PDB entry 8G74 | electron microscopy, 2.50 A resolution | chains B and C of the 5 polymer chains in the assembly

Chain B:
Name: Spike glycoprotein
Organism: Severe acute respiratory syndrome coronavirus 2
UniProtKB: P0DTC2 (SPIKE_SARS2); residue numbers follow UniProt; this construct covers 14-1211
Chain sequence (1234 residues; each row starts with the number of its first residue):
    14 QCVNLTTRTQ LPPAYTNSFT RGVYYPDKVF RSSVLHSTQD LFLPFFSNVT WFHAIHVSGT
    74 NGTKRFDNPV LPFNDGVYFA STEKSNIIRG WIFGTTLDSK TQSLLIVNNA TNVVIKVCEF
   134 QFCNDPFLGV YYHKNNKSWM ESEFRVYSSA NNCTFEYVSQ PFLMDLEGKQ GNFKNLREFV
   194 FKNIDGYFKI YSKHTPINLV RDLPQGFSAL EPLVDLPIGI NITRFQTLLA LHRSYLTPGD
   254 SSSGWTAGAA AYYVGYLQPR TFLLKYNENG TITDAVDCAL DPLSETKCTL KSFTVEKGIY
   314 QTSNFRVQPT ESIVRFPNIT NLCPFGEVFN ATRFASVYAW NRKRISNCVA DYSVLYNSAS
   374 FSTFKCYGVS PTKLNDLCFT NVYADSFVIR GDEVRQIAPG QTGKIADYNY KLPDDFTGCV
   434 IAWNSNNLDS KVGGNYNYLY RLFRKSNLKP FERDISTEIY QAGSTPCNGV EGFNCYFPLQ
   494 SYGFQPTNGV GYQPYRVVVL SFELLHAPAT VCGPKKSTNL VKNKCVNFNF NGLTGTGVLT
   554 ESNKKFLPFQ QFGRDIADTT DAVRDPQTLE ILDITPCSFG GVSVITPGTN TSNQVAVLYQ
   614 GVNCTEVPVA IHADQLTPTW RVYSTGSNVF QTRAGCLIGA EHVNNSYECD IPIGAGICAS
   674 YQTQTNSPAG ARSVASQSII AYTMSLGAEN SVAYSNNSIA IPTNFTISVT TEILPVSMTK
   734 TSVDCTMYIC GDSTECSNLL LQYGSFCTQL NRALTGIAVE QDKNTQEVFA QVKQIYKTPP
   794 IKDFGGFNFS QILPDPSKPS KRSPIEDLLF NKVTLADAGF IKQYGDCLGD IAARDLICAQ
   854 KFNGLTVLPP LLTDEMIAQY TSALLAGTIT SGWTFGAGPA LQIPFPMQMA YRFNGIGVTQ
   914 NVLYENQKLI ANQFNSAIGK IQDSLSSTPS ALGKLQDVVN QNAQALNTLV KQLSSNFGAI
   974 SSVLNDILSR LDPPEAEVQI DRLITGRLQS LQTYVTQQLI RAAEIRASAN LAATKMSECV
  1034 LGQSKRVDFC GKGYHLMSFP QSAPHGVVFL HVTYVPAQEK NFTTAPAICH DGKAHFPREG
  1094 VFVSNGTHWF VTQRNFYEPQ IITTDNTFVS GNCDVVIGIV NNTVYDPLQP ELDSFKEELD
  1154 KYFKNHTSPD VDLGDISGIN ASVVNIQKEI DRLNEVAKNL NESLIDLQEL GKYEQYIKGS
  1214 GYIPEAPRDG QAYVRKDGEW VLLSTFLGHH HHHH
Not modelled in the structure: 181-183, 621-640, 677-688, 828-853, 1148-1247
Cystine bridges: Cys-15/Cys-136, Cys-131/Cys-166, Cys-291/Cys-301, Cys-336/Cys-361, Cys-379/Cys-432, Cys-391/Cys-525, Cys-480/Cys-488, Cys-538/Cys-590, Cys-617/Cys-649, Cys-662/Cys-671, Cys-738/Cys-760, Cys-743/Cys-749, Cys-1032/Cys-1043, Cys-1082/Cys-1126
Covalent attachments: N-acetylglucosamine (NAG) linked to Asn-234, Asn-282, Asn-331, Asn-343, Asn-603, Asn-616, Asn-657, Asn-709, Asn-717, Asn-801, Asn-1074, Asn-1098, Asn-1134
Differences from the reference sequence: conflict Gly-614 (Asp in P0DTC2), Ala-682 (Arg in P0DTC2), Gly-683 (Arg in P0DTC2), Pro-817 (Phe in P0DTC2), Pro-892 (Ala in P0DTC2), Pro-899 (Ala in P0DTC2), Pro-942 (Ala in P0DTC2), Pro-986 (Lys in P0DTC2), Pro-987 (Val in P0DTC2); expression tag (1212-1247)
Curated features (UniProtKB/Swiss-Prot):
  - region: Asn-280 to Cys-301 (Putative superantigen), Arg-403 to Asp-405 (Integrin-binding motif), Asn-448 to Phe-456 (Immunodominant HLA epitope recognized by the CD8+), Pro-681, Ala-684 (Putative superantigen), Ser-816 to Tyr-837 (Fusion peptide 1), Lys-835 to Phe-855 (Fusion peptide 2), Asp-1163 to Glu-1202 (Heptad repeat 2)
  - site (Cleavage): Arg-685, Ser-686, Arg-815, Ser-816
  - glycosylation: Asn-17 (N-linked (GlcNAc...) (complex) asparagine), Asn-61 (N-linked (GlcNAc...) (hybrid) asparagine), Asn-74 (N-linked (GlcNAc...) (complex) asparagine), Asn-122 (N-linked (GlcNAc...) (hybrid) asparagine), Asn-149 (N-linked (GlcNAc...) (complex) asparagine), Asn-165 (N-linked (GlcNAc...) (complex) asparagine), Asn-234 (N-linked (GlcNAc...) (high mannose) asparagine), Asn-282 (N-linked (GlcNAc...) (complex) asparagine), Thr-323 (O-linked (GalNAc) threonine), Ser-325 (O-linked (HexNAc...) serine), Asn-331 (N-linked (GlcNAc...) (complex) asparagine), Asn-343 (N-linked (GlcNAc...) (complex) asparagine), Asn-603 (N-linked (GlcNAc...) (hybrid) asparagine), Asn-616 (N-linked (GlcNAc...) (complex) asparagine), Asn-657 (N-linked (GlcNAc...) (complex) asparagine), Thr-676 (O-linked (GlcNAc...) threonine), Thr-678 (O-linked (GlcNAc...) threonine), Asn-709 (N-linked (GlcNAc...) (high mannose) asparagine), Asn-717 (N-linked (GlcNAc...) (hybrid) asparagine), Asn-801 (N-linked (GlcNAc...) (hybrid) asparagine) and 6 more in UniProt
  - natural variant: Leu-18 (L18F: In strain: Beta/B.1.351, Gamma/P.1 and 1 more), Thr-19 (T19I: In strain: Omicron/BQ.1.1, Omicron/XBB.1.5 and 1 more; T19R: In strain: Delta/B.1.617.2, Omicron/BA.2 and 4 more), Thr-20 (T20N: In strain: Gamma/P.1), Leu-24 to Ala-27 (sequence variant, change not given here; In strain: Omicron/BA.2, Omicron/BA.2.12.1 and 6 more), Pro-26 (P26S: In strain: Gamma/P.1), Gln-52 (Q52H: In strain: Omicron/EG.5.1), Ala-67 (A67V: In strain: Eta/B.1.525, Omicron/BA.1), His-69 to Val-70 (deletion: In strain: Alpha/B.1.1.7, Eta/B.1.525 and 5 more), Gly-75 (G75V: In strain: Lambda/C.37), Thr-76 (T76I: In strain: Lambda/C.37), Asp-80 (D80A: In strain: Beta/B.1.351), Val-83 (V83A: In strain: Omicron/XBB.1.5, Omicron/EG.5.1), 80 further natural variant entries in UniProt
  - mutagenesis: His-69 to Val-70 (Increased incorporation of cleaved spike into virions), Asn-121 (N121Q: Partial loss of biliverdin affinity), Arg-190 (R190K: Partial loss of biliverdin affinity), Asn-234 (N234Q: Increased resistance to neutralizing antibodies), Asn-331 (N331Q: Reduced viral infectivity), Asn-343 (N343Q: Reduced viral infectivity), Leu-452 (L452R: Increased resistance to neutralizing antibodies. Decreases HLA binding to NF9 epitope. Increased binding affinity to human ACE2), Tyr-453 (Y453F: Decreased HLA binding to NF9 epitope. Increased binding affinity to human ACE2), Ala-475 (A475V: Increased resistance to neutralizing antibodies), Val-483 (V483A: Increased resistance to neutralizing antibodies), Glu-484 (E484D: Increased replication in human TMEM106B overexpressing cells), Phe-490 (F490L: Increased resistance to neutralizing antibodies and human covalescent sera neutralization), 11 further mutagenesis entries in UniProt

Chain C:
Name: Nanosota-3
Organism: Vicugna pacos
Chain sequence (136 residues; numbered 1 to 136; the number before each row is that of its first residue):
     1 QVQLQESGGG LVQAGGSLRL SCAASGSIFS PNTMGWFRQA LGKQREMVAV ISSIASTQYA
    61 NFVKGRFTIT RDNTKNTVHL QMNSLIPEDT AVYYCYAVDK SQDYWGQGTQ VTVSSGGQHH
   121 HHHHGAYPYD VPDYAS
Not modelled in the structure: 116-136
Cystine bridges: Cys-22/Cys-95

Chain B / chain C interface:
Residue-residue contacts (25):
  Arg-346(B) with Gln-102(C), hydrogen bond (backbone-side chain); Asp-103(C)
  Ala-352(B) with Lys-100(C)
  Asn-354(B) with Ser-101(C); Gln-102(C), hydrogen bond
  Gly-446(B) with Gln-44(C)
  Gly-447(B) with Gln-44(C), hydrogen bond (backbone-side chain)
  Tyr-449(B) with Gln-44(C)
  Asn-450(B) with Arg-45(C); Trp-105(C)
  Arg-466(B) with Lys-100(C)
  Ile-468(B) with Val-98(C), hydrophobic; Asp-99(C); Lys-100(C)
  Thr-470(B) with Val-50(C); Gln-58(C), hydrogen bond (backbone-side chain)
  Glu-471(B) with Ile-54(C); Gln-58(C)
  Ile-472(B) with Gln-58(C)
  Gly-482(B) with Thr-57(C); Gln-58(C)
  Phe-490(B) with Met-47(C), hydrophobic; Gln-58(C); Tyr-59(C); Ala-60(C)
Interface residues without a listed pair, chain B (16 interface residues in all): Trp-353, Glu-484
Interface residues without a listed pair, chain C (20 interface residues in all): Thr-33, Ser-52, Asn-61, Tyr-96

Overview:
16 residues of chain B face 20 of chain C across their interface, with 4 hydrogen bonds. Among the polar pairs
are Arg-346(B)/Gln-102(C), Asn-354(B)/Gln-102(C) and Gly-447(B)/Gln-44(C). Covalently linked
N-acetylglucosamine: at Asn-234(B), Asn-282(B), Asn-331(B), Asn-343(B), Asn-603(B) and Asn-616(B) and 7 more.
Here chain B is Spike glycoprotein (Severe acute respiratory syndrome coronavirus 2) and chain C is Nanosota-3
(Vicugna pacos). Entry 8G74 (SARS-CoV-2 spike/Nb3 complex with 1 RBD up and 2 Nb3) was determined by electron
microscopy (same publication as 8G72, 8G73 and 8G75).
